PDB entry 2FW3 | X-ray diffraction, 2.50 A resolution | chain A

== Chain A ==
Name: Carnitine O-palmitoyltransferase II, mitochondrial
From: Rattus norvegicus
Notes: EC 2.3.1.21
UniProtKB: P18886 (CPT2_RAT); numbering as in UniProt (aligned over 27-658)
Chain sequence (653 residues; each row starts with the number of its first residue):
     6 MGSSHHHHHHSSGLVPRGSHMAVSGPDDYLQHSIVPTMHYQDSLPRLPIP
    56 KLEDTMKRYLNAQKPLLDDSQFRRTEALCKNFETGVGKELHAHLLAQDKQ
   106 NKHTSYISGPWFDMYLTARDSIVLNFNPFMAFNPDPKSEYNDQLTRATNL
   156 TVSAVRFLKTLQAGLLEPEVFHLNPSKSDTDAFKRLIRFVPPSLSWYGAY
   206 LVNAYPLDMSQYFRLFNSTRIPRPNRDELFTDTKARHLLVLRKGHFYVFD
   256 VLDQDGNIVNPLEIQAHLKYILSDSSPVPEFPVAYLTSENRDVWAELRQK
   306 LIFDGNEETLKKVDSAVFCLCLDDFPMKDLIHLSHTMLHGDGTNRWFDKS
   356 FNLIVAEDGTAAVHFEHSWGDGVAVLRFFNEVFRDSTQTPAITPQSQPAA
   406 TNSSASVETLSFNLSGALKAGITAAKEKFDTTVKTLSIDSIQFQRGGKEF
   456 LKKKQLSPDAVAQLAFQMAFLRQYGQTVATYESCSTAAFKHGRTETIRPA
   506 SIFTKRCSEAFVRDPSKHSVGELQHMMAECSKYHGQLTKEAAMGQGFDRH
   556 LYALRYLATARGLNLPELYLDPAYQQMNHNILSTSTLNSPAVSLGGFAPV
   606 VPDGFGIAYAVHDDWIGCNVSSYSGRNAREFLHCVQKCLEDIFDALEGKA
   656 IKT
Unresolved in the structure: 6-31, 655-658
Construct notes: expression tag (6-26)
Ligand contacts: st1326 (BUI; (3R)-3-{[(tetradecylamino)carbonyl]amino}-4-(trimethylammonio)butanoate): Trp116, Tyr120, Pro133, Phe134, Met135, Phe370, His372, Asp376, Ser445, Ile446, Gln447, Tyr486, Ser488, Thr499, Arg554, Ser588, Thr589, Ser590, Thr591, Leu592, Ser598, Leu599, Gly600, Gly601, Phe602, Val605, Ala613, Tyr614, Ala615, Gly622, Cys623, Asn624
Curated features (UniProtKB/Swiss-Prot):
  - active site: His372 (Proton acceptor)
  - binding site (CoA): Gly452 to Asp464
  - binding site ((R)-carnitine): Tyr486, Ser488, Thr499
  - modified residue: Lys69 (N6-succinyllysine), Lys85 (N6-succinyllysine), Lys239 (N6-acetyllysine), Lys305 (N6-acetyllysine), Lys424 (N6-succinyllysine), Lys439 (N6-succinyllysine), Lys510 (N6-acetyllysine), Lys544 (N6-acetyllysine)

== Overview ==
Chain A binds st1326. From UniProt: active-site residue His372, 13 CoA-binding residues and 3
(R)-carnitine-binding residues.
Chain A is Carnitine O-palmitoyltransferase II, mitochondrial (Rattus norvegicus); the structure, Crystal
structure of rat carnitine palmitoyltransferase 2 in complex with antidiabetic drug ST1326, was determined by
X-ray diffraction, deposited together with 2DEB and 2FYO.
